6H1X - chain A; structure by X-ray diffraction, 1.70 A resolution.

[Chain A]
Protein: Putative fimbrial adhesin
From: Proteus mirabilis
UniProtKB: B4EV65 (B4EV65_PROMH); residue numbers follow UniProt; this construct covers 21-211
Amino-acid sequence (198 residues; numbered 21 to 218; the number before each row is that of its first residue):
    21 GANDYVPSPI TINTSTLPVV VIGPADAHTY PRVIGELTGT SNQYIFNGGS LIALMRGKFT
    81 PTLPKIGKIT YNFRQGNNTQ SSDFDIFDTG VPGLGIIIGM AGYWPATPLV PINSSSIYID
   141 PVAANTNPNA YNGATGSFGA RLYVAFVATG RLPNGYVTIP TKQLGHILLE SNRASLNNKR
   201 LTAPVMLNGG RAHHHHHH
Unresolved in the structure: 96-99
Construct notes: expression tag (212-218)
Metal / ion sites: Co2+ site 1: His-48, His-216, His-218; Co2+ site 2: His-213, His-215, His-217
From the paper describing this entry:
  - Co2+ coordination: His-48, His-213, His-215, His-216, His-217, His-218

[In short]
The Co2+ site 1 is built by His-48, His-216 and His-218. His-213, His-215 and His-217 coordinate Co2+ site 2.
The paper reports Co2+ coordination by His-48, His-213 and His-215 among others.
Chain A is Putative fimbrial adhesin (Proteus mirabilis); the structure, Receptor-binding domain of Proteus
mirabilis Uroepithelial Cell Adhesin UcaD21-211, was determined by X-ray diffraction, deposited together with
6H1Q and 6H2L.
